3DBL - chains G and H of the 3 polymer chains in the assembly; structure by X-ray diffraction, 2.90 A resolution.

# Chain G
Molecule: NEDD8-activating enzyme E1 regulatory subunit
From: Homo sapiens
Reference sequence: Q13564 (ULA1_HUMAN); residue numbers follow UniProt; this construct covers 1-253, 261-534
Amino-acid sequence (531 residues; each row starts with the number of its first residue; note: 6 numbers in that range are skipped by the numbering (no residue carries them; nothing is unmodelled there); numbers below 1 keep their minus sign (Gly-1 is residue -1)):
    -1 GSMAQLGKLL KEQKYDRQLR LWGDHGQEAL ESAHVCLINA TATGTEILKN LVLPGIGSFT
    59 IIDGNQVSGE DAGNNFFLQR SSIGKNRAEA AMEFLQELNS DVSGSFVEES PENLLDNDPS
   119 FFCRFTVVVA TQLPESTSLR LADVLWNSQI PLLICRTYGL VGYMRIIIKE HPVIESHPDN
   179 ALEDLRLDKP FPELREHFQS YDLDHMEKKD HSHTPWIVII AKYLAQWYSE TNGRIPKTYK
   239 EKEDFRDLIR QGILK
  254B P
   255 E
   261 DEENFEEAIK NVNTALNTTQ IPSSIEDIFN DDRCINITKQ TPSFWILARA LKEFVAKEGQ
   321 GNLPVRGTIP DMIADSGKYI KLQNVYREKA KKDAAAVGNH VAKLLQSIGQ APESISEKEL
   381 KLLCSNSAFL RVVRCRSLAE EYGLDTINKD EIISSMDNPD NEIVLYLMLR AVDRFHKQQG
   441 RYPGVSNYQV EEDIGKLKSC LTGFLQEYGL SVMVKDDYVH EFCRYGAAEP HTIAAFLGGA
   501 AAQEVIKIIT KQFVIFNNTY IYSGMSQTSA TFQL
Unresolved in the structure: -1 to 5, 204-207, 254B, 255
Differences from the reference sequence: expression tag (-1 to 0)
UniProt features mapped onto this chain:
  - region: Asp331 to Asn344 (Interaction with UBA3)
  - site: His211 (Interaction with UBA3)
  - modified residue: Ala2 (N-acetylalanine), Lys6 (N6-acetyllysine), Lys341 (N6-acetyllysine)

# Chain H
Molecule: NEDD8-activating enzyme E1 catalytic subunit
From: Homo sapiens
Notes: EC 6.3.2.-
Reference sequence: Q8TBC4 (UBA3_HUMAN); residues 12-442 here correspond to UniProt positions 33-463 (UniProt number = residue number + 21)
Amino-acid sequence (434 residues; row label = number of the first residue in the row):
     9 MKLDWEGRWN HVKKFLERSG PFTHPDFEPS TESLQFLLDT CKVLVIGAGG LGCELLKNLA
    69 LSGFRQIHVI DMDTIDVSNL NRQFLFRPKD IGRPKAEVAA EFLNDRVPNC NVVPHFNKIQ
   129 DFNDTFYRQF HIIVCGLDSI IARRWINGML ISLLNYEDGV LDPSSIVPLI DGGTEGFKGN
   189 ARVILPGMTA CIECTLELYP PQVNFPMATI ASMPRLPEHC IEYVRMLQWP KEQPFGEGVP
   249 LDGDDPEHIQ WIFQKSLERA SQYNIRGVTY RLTQGVVKRI IPAVASTNAV IAAVCATEVF
   309 KIATSAYIPL NNYLVFNDVD GLYTYTFEAE RKENCPACSQ LPQNIQFSPS AKLQEVLDYL
   369 TNSASLQMKS PAITATLEGK NRTLYLQSVT SIEERTRPNL SKTLKELGLV DGQELAVADV
   429 TTPQTVLFKL HFTS
Unresolved in the structure: 9-10, 442
Differences from the reference sequence: expression tag (9-11); engineered mutation Ala216 (Cys237 in Q8TBC4)
Ion coordination: Zn2+: Cys199, Cys202, Cys343, Cys346
UniProt features mapped onto this chain:
  - region: His32 to Cys49 (Interaction with UBE2M N-terminus), Arg136 to Ile140 (Interaction with UBE2M N-terminus), Pro171 to Met196 (Interaction with UBE2M N-terminus), Leu206 to Pro208 (Interaction with NEDD8), Met221 to His227 (Interaction with NAE1), Tyr271 to Arg274 (Interaction with NAE1), Ile310 to Pro317 (Interaction with UBE2M N-terminus), Tyr331 to Glu336 (Interaction with NEDD8)
  - site: Arg190 (Determines specificity for NEDD8)
From the paper describing this entry:
  - mutagenesis - R190A, R190Q: increased binding to wild-type ubiquitin
  - mutagenesis - R190A, R190Q: increased catalytic activity on NEDD8Ala72Arg
  - specificity-determining residues: Arg190

# Chain G / chain H interface
Pairs across the interface (158; chain G residue first):
  Gln11(G) with Ser86(H)
  Lys12(G) with Val85(H); Leu88(H); Asn89(H)
  Asp14(G) with Arg279(H); Gln282(H)
  Arg15(G) with Ser86(H), hydrogen bond; Asn89(H); Arg90(H); Lys286(H); Ile288(H); Ile289(H); Pro290(H); Ala291(H), hydrogen bond (backbone-backbone)
  Gln16(G) with Asn89(H), hydrogen bond; Ala291(H); Val292(H)
  Leu17(G) with Arg279(H)
  Arg18(G) with Arg279(H), hydrogen bond (side chain-backbone); Gln282(H); Gly283(H); Ile288(H)
  Leu19(G) with Phe185(H), hydrophobic; Pro290(H), hydrophobic; Val292(H), hydrophobic
  Asp22(G) with Arg279(H), salt bridge
  Glu44(G) with Glu62(H); Lys65(H), salt bridge
  Lys47(G) with Glu62(H), salt bridge; Lys65(H)
  Asn48(G) with Ala293(H); Ser294(H); Ala297(H)
  Leu51(G) with Asn89(H); Phe92(H), hydrophobic
  Gly67(G) with Trp13(H), hydrogen bond (backbone-side chain); Glu14(H)
  Glu68(G) with Gly15(H); Asn18(H); His19(H), salt bridge
  Ala70(G) with Trp13(H)
  Gly71(G) with Arg16(H); Leu69(H)
  Asn72(G) with His19(H), hydrogen bond
  Phe74(G) with Lys65(H); Leu69(H), hydrophobic; Phe92(H), hydrophobic; Leu93(H), hydrophobic; Phe110(H), hydrophobic; Arg114(H), hydrogen bond (backbone-side chain)
  Gln77(G) with Arg114(H)
  Arg78(G) with Leu11(H), hydrogen bond (side chain-backbone); Trp13(H)
  Ile81(G) with Trp13(H)
  Phe92(G) with Arg114(H)
  Glu95(G) with Arg95(H), hydrogen bond (backbone-side chain)
  Leu96(G) with Phe92(H), hydrophobic; Arg95(H), hydrogen bond (backbone-side chain)
  Leu158(G) with Phe23(H), hydrophobic; Tyr315(H)
  Met162(G) with Leu330(H), hydrophobic
  Asp177(G) with Asn325(H); Val327(H)
  His211(G) with Met221(H), hydrogen bond
  Asp331(G) with Arg223(H), salt bridge; Leu224(H)
  Met332(G) with Arg223(H), hydrogen bond (backbone-side chain)
  Ile333(G) with Arg223(H)
  Ala334(G) with Met221(H); Arg223(H)
  Ser336(G) with Met221(H); Pro222(H), hydrogen bond (side chain-backbone); Tyr271(H)
  Tyr339(G) with Arg223(H)
  Ile340(G) with Tyr271(H); Asn272(H); Ile273(H), hydrophobic
  Arg347(G) with Arg274(H)
  Arg391(G) with Asp328(H), salt bridge
  Gly444(G) with Arg26(H), hydrogen bond (backbone-side chain)
  Val445(G) with Lys22(H); Arg26(H), hydrogen bond (backbone-side chain)
  Ser446(G) with Arg26(H), hydrogen bond (backbone-side chain)
  Asn447(G) with Glu25(H), hydrogen bond; Arg26(H), hydrogen bond
  Val450(G) with Arg26(H)
  Asp477(G) with Pro29(H); Phe30(H)
  Tyr478(G) with Phe30(H), hydrophobic
  His480(G) with Pro29(H)
  Glu481(G) with Phe30(H); Tyr315(H), hydrogen bond
  Cys483(G) with Arg26(H), hydrogen bond (backbone-side chain)
  Arg484(G) with Lys22(H); Phe23(H), hydrogen bond (side chain-backbone); Arg26(H), hydrogen bond (side chain-backbone); Ser27(H); Ala314(H), hydrogen bond (side chain-backbone); Tyr315(H), hydrogen bond
  Tyr485(G) with Lys22(H); Phe23(H), hydrophobic; Tyr315(H)
  Gly486(G) with Lys22(H); Arg26(H)
  Ala488(G) with His19(H); Lys22(H)
  Glu489(G) with His19(H)
  Pro490(G) with Phe23(H), hydrophobic
  His491(G) with Lys65(H), hydrogen bond; Asn66(H); Leu69(H)
  Thr492(G) with Asn66(H); Ser70(H); Ala301(H); Ala304(H); Thr305(H), hydrogen bond
  Ala495(G) with Asn66(H); Ala297(H); Ala301(H)
  Phe496(G) with Val298(H), hydrophobic; Ala301(H); Val302(H), hydrophobic
  Gly499(G) with Ser294(H); Val298(H)
  Ala500(G) with Val298(H)
  Gln503(G) with Phe185(H); Ser294(H); Asp326(H)
  Glu504(G) with Asp326(H); Gly329(H); Leu330(H)
  Lys507(G) with Asp326(H), salt bridge; Gly329(H), hydrogen bond (side chain-backbone)
  Phe513(G) with Phe185(H), hydrophobic; Val327(H)
  Val514(G) with Val327(H), hydrogen bond (backbone-backbone); Asp328(H); Gly329(H), hydrogen bond (backbone-backbone)
  Ile515(G) with Gly329(H)
  Phe516(G) with Gly329(H)
  Tyr520(G) with Leu330(H), hydrophobic; Thr332(H)
  Tyr522(G) with Val302(H)
  Gly524(G) with Thr305(H); Lys309(H), hydrogen bond (backbone-side chain)
  Met525(G) with Phe30(H), hydrophobic; Lys309(H)
  Ser526(G) with Leu318(H)
  Gln527(G) with Val302(H); Thr305(H); Glu306(H), hydrogen bond; Lys309(H); Leu318(H); Leu322(H); Thr334(H), hydrogen bond (backbone-side chain)
  Thr528(G) with Thr334(H)
  Ser529(G) with Thr332(H), hydrogen bond
  Thr531(G) with Leu330(H), hydrogen bond (side chain-backbone)
Also at the interface, not in a pair above, chain G (86 interface residues in all): Glu10, Tyr13, Trp20, Pro52, Asn73, Phe75, Gly157, Ser174, His175, Ile493
Also at the interface, not in a pair above, chain H (80 interface residues in all): Gly28, Thr31, Phe35, Asp113, Val115, Pro116, Gly184, Ser220, His227, Ile316, Phe324

# Overview
The interface between chain G and chain H involves 86 residues on one side and 80 on the other; the contacts
include 34 hydrogen bonds and 7 salt bridges. Polar pairs include Asp22(G)-Arg279(H), Glu44(G)-Lys65(H) and
Lys47(G)-Glu62(H). The paper reports that R190A and R190Q of chain H increase binding to wild-type ubiquitin;
the specificity determinant Arg190(H).
Chain G is NEDD8-activating enzyme E1 regulatory subunit and chain H is NEDD8-activating enzyme E1 catalytic
subunit, both from Homo sapiens; the structure, Structural Dissection of a Gating Mechanism Preventing
Misactivation of Ubiquitin by NEDD8's E1 (APPBP1-UBA3Arg190wt-NEDD8Ala72Gln), was determined by X-ray
diffraction, deposited together with 3DBH and 3DBR.
